PDB entry 3KBZ | X-ray diffraction, 2.45 A resolution | chains A and C of the 4 polymer chains in the assembly

# Chain A (and C)
Protein: Fructose-1,6-bisphosphatase 1
From: Homo sapiens
Notes: EC 3.1.3.11; chain C of this document is another copy of the same molecule, construct and numbering; everything in this record applies to it too
UniProtKB: P09467 (F16P1_HUMAN); residues 1-337 here correspond to UniProt positions 2-338 (UniProt number = residue number + 1)
Amino-acid sequence (337 residues; numbered 1 to 337; the number before each row is that of its first residue):
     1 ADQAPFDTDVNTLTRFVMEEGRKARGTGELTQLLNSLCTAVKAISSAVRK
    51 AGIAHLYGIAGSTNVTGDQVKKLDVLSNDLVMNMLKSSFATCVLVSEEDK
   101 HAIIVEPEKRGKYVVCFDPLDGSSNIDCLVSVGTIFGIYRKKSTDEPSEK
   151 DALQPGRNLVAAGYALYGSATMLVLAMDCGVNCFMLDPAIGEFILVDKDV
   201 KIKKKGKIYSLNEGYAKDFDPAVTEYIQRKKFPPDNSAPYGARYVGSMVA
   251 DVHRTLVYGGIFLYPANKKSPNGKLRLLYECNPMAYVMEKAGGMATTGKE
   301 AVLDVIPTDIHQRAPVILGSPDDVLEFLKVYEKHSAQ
Not modelled in the structure: 1-8, 62-69, 336-337 (chain C: 1-8, 62-70, 336-337)
Residues lining bound ligands: 2T4 ({[(2-amino-8H-indeno[1,2-d][1,3]thiazol-4-yl)oxy]methyl}phosphonic acid): Val-17, Glu-20, Gly-21, Ala-24, Gly-26, Thr-27, Gly-28, Glu-29, Leu-30, Thr-31, Leu-34, Lys-112, Tyr-113, Arg-140, Met-177
UniProt features mapped onto this chain:
  - binding site (AMP): Val-17 to Gly-21, Thr-27 to Thr-31, Lys-112, Tyr-113, Arg-140
  - binding site (Mg(2+)): Asp-68, Glu-97, Asp-118, Leu-120, Asp-121, Glu-280
  - binding site (substrate): Asp-121 to Ser-124, Asn-212 to Tyr-215, Arg-243 to Met-248, Tyr-264, Lys-274 to Arg-276
  - modified residue: Ala-1 (N-acetylalanine), Lys-150 (N6-succinyllysine), Tyr-215 (Phosphotyrosine), Tyr-244 (Phosphotyrosine), Tyr-264 (Phosphotyrosine)

# How chain A and chain C interact
Contacting residue pairs (49):
  Asp-9(A) / Ser-87(C)
  Asp-9(A) / Lys-109(C)  salt bridge
  Val-10(A) / Asn-83(C)
  Val-10(A) / Met-84(C)  hydrophobic
  Thr-14(A) / Asn-35(C)
  Arg-15(A) / Gln-32(C)
  Arg-15(A) / Ser-36(C)  hydrogen bond
  Arg-15(A) / Met-84(C)  hydrogen bond (side chain-backbone)
  Arg-15(A) / Ser-87(C)  hydrogen bond
  Arg-15(A) / Ser-88(C)
  Met-18(A) / Met-18(C)  hydrophobic
  Met-18(A) / Thr-31(C)
  Met-18(A) / Gln-32(C)
  Glu-19(A) / Gln-32(C)  hydrogen bond
  Arg-22(A) / Thr-27(C)  hydrogen bond (side chain-backbone)
  Arg-22(A) / Gly-28(C)
  Arg-22(A) / Glu-29(C)
  Arg-22(A) / Gln-32(C)
  Thr-27(A) / Arg-22(C)  hydrogen bond (backbone-side chain)
  Gly-28(A) / Arg-22(C)
  Glu-29(A) / Arg-22(C)
  Thr-31(A) / Met-18(C)
  Gln-32(A) / Arg-15(C)
  Gln-32(A) / Met-18(C)
  Gln-32(A) / Glu-19(C)
  Gln-32(A) / Arg-22(C)
  Asn-35(A) / Thr-14(C)
  Ser-36(A) / Arg-15(C)  hydrogen bond
  Thr-39(A) / Glu-192(C)  hydrogen bond
  Lys-42(A) / Ile-190(C)
  Lys-42(A) / Gly-191(C)  hydrogen bond (side chain-backbone)
  Lys-42(A) / Glu-192(C)  salt bridge
  Ala-43(A) / Ile-190(C)  hydrophobic
  Ser-46(A) / Ala-189(C)
  Ser-46(A) / Ile-190(C)
  Met-84(A) / Val-10(C)  hydrophobic
  Met-84(A) / Arg-15(C)  hydrogen bond (backbone-side chain)
  Ser-87(A) / Arg-15(C)  hydrogen bond
  Ser-88(A) / Arg-15(C)
  Lys-109(A) / Asp-9(C)  salt bridge
  Ala-189(A) / Ser-46(C)
  Ile-190(A) / Lys-42(C)  hydrogen bond (backbone-side chain)
  Ile-190(A) / Ala-43(C)  hydrophobic
  Ile-190(A) / Gly-191(C)
  Gly-191(A) / Lys-42(C)  hydrogen bond (backbone-side chain)
  Gly-191(A) / Ile-190(C)
  Gly-191(A) / Gly-191(C)
  Glu-192(A) / Thr-39(C)  hydrogen bond
  Glu-192(A) / Lys-42(C)  salt bridge
Interface residues without a listed pair, chain A (28 interface residues in all): Asn-83, Phe-89
Interface residues without a listed pair, chain C (29 interface residues in all): Thr-12, Phe-89

# Overview
The interface between chain A and chain C involves 28 residues on one side and 29 on the other, with 14
hydrogen bonds and 4 salt bridges. Polar pairs include Asp-9(A)/Lys-109(C), Lys-42(A)/Glu-192(C) and
Arg-15(A)/Ser-36(C). Chain A binds compound 2T4.
Both chains are Fructose-1,6-bisphosphatase 1 (Homo sapiens). Entry 3KBZ (Crystal structure of human liver
FBPase in complex with tricyclic inhibitor 6) was determined by X-ray diffraction together with 3KC0 and 3KC1
from the same study.
